Entry 2ZGA (X-ray diffraction, 1.65 A resolution); this record covers chain A.

Chain A:
Protein: Protease
Source organism: Human immunodeficiency virus 1
Notes: EC 3.4.23.16
UniProt: P03367 (POL_HV1BR); residues 1-99 here correspond to UniProt positions 501-599 (UniProt number = residue number + 500)
Sequence (99 residues; row label = number of the first residue in the row):
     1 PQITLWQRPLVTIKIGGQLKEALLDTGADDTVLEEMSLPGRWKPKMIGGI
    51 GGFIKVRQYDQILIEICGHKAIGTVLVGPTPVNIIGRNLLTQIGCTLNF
Ligand contacts: YDP ((3S,4S),-3,4-Bis-[(4-carbamoyl-benzensulfonyl)-(3-methyl-but-2-enyl)-amino]-pyrrolidine): Arg8, Leu23, Asp25, Gly27, Ala28, Asp29, Asp30, Val32, Ile47, Gly48, Gly49, Ile50, Pro81, Val82, Ile84
Swiss-Prot annotation at these positions:
  - region (Dimerization of protease): Pro1 to Leu5, Gly49 to Lys55, Asn88 to Phe99
  - active site: Asp25 (For protease activity)
  - site: Phe99 (Cleavage)

Summary:
Ligands of chain A: compound YDP. From UniProt: active-site residue Asp25.
Chain A is Protease (Human immunodeficiency virus 1); the structure, HIV-1 protease in complex with a
dimethylallyl decorated pyrrolidine based inhibitor (hexagonal space group), was determined by X-ray
diffraction, deposited together with 3CKT.
